1P2T - chain A; structure by X-ray diffraction, 2.00 A resolution.

# Chain A
Protein: Transforming protein p21/H-RAS-1
Organism: Homo sapiens
UniProtKB: P01112 (RASH_HUMAN); residues 1-166 here = UniProt positions 1-166
Sequence (166 residues; each row starts with the number of its first residue):
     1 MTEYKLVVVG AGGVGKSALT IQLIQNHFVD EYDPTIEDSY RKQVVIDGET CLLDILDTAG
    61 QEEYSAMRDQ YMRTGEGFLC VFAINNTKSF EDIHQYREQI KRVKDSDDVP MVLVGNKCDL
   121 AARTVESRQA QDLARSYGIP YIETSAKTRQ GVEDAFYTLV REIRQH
Not modelled in the structure: 63-66
Swiss-Prot annotation at these positions:
  - region: His166 (Hypervariable region)
  - motif: Tyr32 to Tyr40 (Effector region)
  - binding site (GTP): Gly13 to Ala18, Val29 to Thr35, Ala59, Gly60, Asn116 to Asp119, Ser145 to Lys147
  - modified residue: Met1 (N-acetylmethionine), Thr2 (N-acetylthreonine), Cys118 (S-nitrosocysteine)
  - glycosylation: Thr35 (Microbial infection: O-linked (Glc) threonine)
  - natural variant: Gly12 (G12A: In CSTLO; G12C: In CSTLO; G12D: In CSTLO; G12E: In CSTLO; G12S: In CSTLO and CMEMS; G12V: In CSTLO, bladder carcinoma and CMEMS), Gly13 (G13C: In CSTLO; G13D: In CSTLO; G13R: In SFM), Gln22 (Q22K: In CMEMS), Glu37 (E37EE: In CSTLO), Thr58 (T58I: In CSTLO), Gln61 (Q61K: In NMTC2; Q61L: In melanoma), Glu63 (E63K: In CMEMS), Ser89 (S89C: Found in a patient with severe fetal hydrops and pleural effusion; uncertain significance), Lys117 (K117R: In CSTLO), Ala146 (A146T: In CSTLO; A146V: In CSTLO)
  - mutagenesis: Ser17 (S17N: Dominant negative. Prevents PLCE1 EGF-induced recruitment to plasma membrane. No effect on subcellular location of isoform 2), Asn26 (N26G: Loss of interaction with PLCE1; when associated with V-12), Val29 (V29A: No effect on interaction with PLCE1; when associated with V-12), Tyr32 (Y32F: Loss of interaction and recruitment to plasma membrane of PLCE1; when associated with V-12), Pro34 (P34G: No effect on interaction with PLCE1; when associated with V-12), Thr35 (T35S: Loss of interaction with PLCE1; when associated with V-12), Glu37 (E37G: No effect on interaction with PLCE1; when associated with V-12), Asp38 (D38N: No effect on interaction with PLCE1; when associated with V-12), Ser39 (S39C: No effect on interaction with PLCE1; when associated with V-12), Ala59 (A59T: Loss of GTPase activity and creation of an autophosphorylation site), Gln61 (Q61I: Moderately increased transformation of cultured cell lines; Q61R: Promotes interaction with SHOC2 and PP1C; Q61V: Strongly increased transformation of cultured cell lines), Ala83 (A83T: GTP-binding activity reduced by factor of 30), 4 further mutagenesis entries in UniProt
Ion coordination: Mg2+: Ser17, Thr35 (together with GMP-PNP)
Ligand contacts: GMP-PNP (GNP; phosphoaminophosphonic acid-guanylate ester): Ala11, Gly12, Gly13, Val14, Gly15, Lys16, Ser17, Ala18, Phe28, Val29, Asp30, Glu31, Asp33, Pro34, Thr35, Thr58, Ala59, Gly60, Asn116, Lys117, Asp119, Leu120, Ser145, Ala146, Lys147

# Overview
Ligands of chain A: GMP-PNP. Ser17 and Thr35 coordinate Mg2+. UniProt lists 22 GTP-binding residues and 17
mutagenesis sites.
Chain A is Transforming protein p21/H-RAS-1 (Homo sapiens); the structure, H-Ras 166 in Aqueous mother liqour,
RT, was determined by X-ray diffraction, deposited together with 1P2S, 1P2U and 1P2V.
